8YGL - chains 7 and X of the 34 polymer chains in the assembly; structure by electron microscopy, 2.60 A resolution.

Chain 7:
Name: Antenna pigment protein alpha chain
Source organism: Fuscovulum blasticum DSM 2131
UniProt: A0A2T4JA00 (A0A2T4JA00_FUSBL); residue numbers follow UniProt; this construct covers 1-62
Chain sequence (62 residues; numbered 1 to 62; the number before each row is that of its first residue):
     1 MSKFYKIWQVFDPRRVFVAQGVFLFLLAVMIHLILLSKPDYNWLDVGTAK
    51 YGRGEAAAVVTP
Not modelled in the structure: 46-62
Residues lining bound ligands:
  - bacteriochlorophyll a (BCL), molecule 1: Phe4, Trp8, Val16, Gln20, Phe23, Ile31
  - bacteriochlorophyll a (BCL), molecule 2: Leu24, Phe25, Ala28, His32, Leu35, Trp43
  - bacteriochlorophyll a (BCL), molecule 3: Leu24, Leu27, Ala28, Ile31, His32, Leu35, Tyr41
  - spheroidene (SPO), molecule 1: Phe4, Lys6, Ile7, Val10
  - spheroidene (SPO), molecule 2: Gln20, Phe23, Leu24, Leu27, Met30, Ile31, Ile34
  - ubiquinone-10 (U10), molecule 1: Ala19, Gln20, Val22, Phe23, Leu26
  - ubiquinone-10 (U10), molecule 2: Phe25, Val29, Leu33
What the authors report for this chain:
  - binding site for bacteriochlorophyll a: His32, Trp43

Chain X:
Name: 1-deoxy-D-xylulose-5-phosphate synthase
Source organism: Fuscovulum blasticum DSM 2131
UniProt: A0A2T4J9W4 (A0A2T4J9W4_FUSBL); residues 1-75 here correspond to UniProt positions 18-92 (UniProt number = residue number + 17)
Chain sequence (75 residues; row label = number of the first residue in the row):
     1 MAEYNYSHEPNAVINLRVWALGQMVWGAFLAAVGVVVVICLLVGTYLAGL
    51 LLPEQSKQAPSPYGALEIVQTIDVA
Not modelled in the structure: 1-13, 65-75
Residues lining bound ligands:
  - spheroidene (SPO): Arg17, Ala20, Leu21, Met24
  - ubiquinone-10 (U10): Gly22, Val25, Trp26, Ala28, Phe29, Ala32, Val35, Ile39

Chain 7 / chain X interface:
Contacting residue pairs (15; chain 7 residue first):
  Arg14(7) - Gln23(X)
  Phe17(7) - Trp19(X)  hydrophobic
  Phe17(7) - Ala20(X)  hydrophobic
  Phe17(7) - Gln23(X)
  Phe17(7) - Met24(X)
  Val18(7) - Gln23(X)
  Val18(7) - Gly27(X)
  Gly21(7) - Met24(X)
  Gly21(7) - Ala28(X)
  Val22(7) - Gly27(X)
  Phe25(7) - Ala28(X)
  Phe25(7) - Ala31(X)  hydrophobic
  Phe25(7) - Ala32(X)  hydrophobic
  Leu26(7) - Ala31(X)  hydrophobic
  Leu26(7) - Val35(X)  hydrophobic
Also at the interface, not in a pair above, chain 7 (8 interface residues in all): Gln20
Also at the interface, not in a pair above, chain X (11 interface residues in all): Trp26, Leu30

Overview:
The interface between chain 7 and chain X involves 8 residues on one side and 11 on the other. One spheroidene
molecule and one ubiquinone-10 molecule are bound between chain 7 and chain X. From the paper: a binding site
for bacteriochlorophyll a at His32(7) and Trp43(7).
Chain 7 is Antenna pigment protein alpha chain and chain X is 1-deoxy-D-xylulose-5-phosphate synthase, both
from Fuscovulum blasticum DSM 2131; the structure, Rhodobacter blasticus RC-LH1 monomer, was determined by
electron microscopy (same publication as 8YGD).
